Entry 4H3L (X-ray diffraction, 1.65 A resolution); this record covers chain A.

# Chain A
Protein: Fluorescent protein plum
From: Discosoma sp. LW-2004
UniProt: Q5S3G7 (Q5S3G7_9CNID); residues 1-225 here correspond to UniProt positions 2-226 (UniProt number = residue number + 1)
Chain sequence (232 residues; row label = number of the first residue in the row; note: 2 numbers in that range are skipped by the numbering (no residue carries them; nothing is unmodelled there); numbers below 1 keep their minus sign (Met-8 is residue -8)):
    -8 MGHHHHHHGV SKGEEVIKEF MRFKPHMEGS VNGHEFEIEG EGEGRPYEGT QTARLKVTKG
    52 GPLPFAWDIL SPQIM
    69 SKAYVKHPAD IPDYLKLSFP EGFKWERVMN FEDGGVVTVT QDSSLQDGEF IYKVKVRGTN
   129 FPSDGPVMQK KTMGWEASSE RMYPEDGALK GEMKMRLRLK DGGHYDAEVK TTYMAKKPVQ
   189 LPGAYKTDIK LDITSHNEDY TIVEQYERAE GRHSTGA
Disordered / not traced: -8 to 5, 223-225
Construct notes: expression tag (-8 to 0); engineered mutation Pro16 (Glu17 in Q5S3G7); chromophore (66, 66, 66)
Modified residues: Met66 (circularized tri-peptide chromophore; NRQ)
Covalently attached groups: covalent link Met66-Ser69
Reported in the primary citation:
  - contacts within the chain: Lys70-Glu148 (hydrogen bond)
  - conformationally variable residues (side-chain flip): Pro16, Lys70
  - catalytic residues: Glu215
  - post-translational modification sites: Met66

# In short
The paper reports the catalytic residue Glu215; a modification site at Met66.
Chain A is Fluorescent protein plum (Discosoma sp. LW-2004); the structure, mPlum-E16P, was determined by
X-ray diffraction, deposited together with 4H3M and 4H3N.
